Entry 5OYI (electron microscopy, 8.20 A resolution (very low resolution: no residue pairs are listed; an interface is given only as per-side residue counts)); this record covers chains 1 and 2 of the 15 polymer chains in the assembly.

Chain 1:
Name: Genome polyprotein
Source organism: Foot-and-mouth disease virus (strain A10-61)
Notes: EC 3.4.22.46, 3.6.1.15, 3.4.22.28, 2.7.7.48
Reference sequence: P03306 (POLG_FMDV1), isoform P03306-2; residues 27-208 here correspond to UniProt positions 724-905 (UniProt number = residue number + 697)
Chain sequence (182 residues; numbered 27 to 208; the number before each row is that of its first residue):
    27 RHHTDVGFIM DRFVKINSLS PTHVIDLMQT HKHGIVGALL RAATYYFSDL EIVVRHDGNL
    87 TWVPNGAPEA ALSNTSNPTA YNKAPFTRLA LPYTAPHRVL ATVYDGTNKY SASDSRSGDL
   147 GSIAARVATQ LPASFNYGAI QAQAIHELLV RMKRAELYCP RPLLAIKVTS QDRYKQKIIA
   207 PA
Unresolved in the structure: 134-154

Chain 2:
Name: Genome polyprotein
Source organism: Foot-and-mouth disease virus (strain A10-61)
Notes: EC 3.4.22.46, 3.6.1.15, 3.4.22.28, 2.7.7.48
Reference sequence: P03306 (POLG_FMDV1); residues 29-210 here correspond to UniProt positions 315-496 (UniProt number = residue number + 286)
Chain sequence (182 residues; each row starts with the number of its first residue):
    29 SVGVTYGYST EEDHVAGPNT SGLETRVVQA ERFFKKFLFD WTTDKPFGYL TKLELPTDHH
    89 GVFGHLVDSY AYMRNGWDVE VSAVGNQFNG GCLLVAMVPE WKAFDTREKY QLTLFPHQFI
   149 SPRTNMTAHI TVPYLGVNRY DQYKKHKPWT LVVMVLSPLT VSNTAAPQIK VYANIAPTYV
   209 HV

How chain 1 and chain 2 interact:
At this resolution (8 A) residue pairs are not listed: 19 residues of chain 1 and 20 of chain 2 lie at the interface.

In short:
19 residues of chain 1 and 20 residues of chain 2 are in contact.
Here chain 1 is Genome polyprotein and chain 2 is Genome polyprotein, both from Foot-and-mouth disease virus
(strain A10-61). Entry 5OYI (FMDV A10 dissociated pentamer) was determined by electron microscopy together
with 5OWX from the same study.
